Entry 8YDB (electron microscopy, 3.40 A resolution); this record covers chains H and T of the 12 polymer chains in the assembly.

== Chain H ==
Protein: Cas7f
From: Selenomonas sp
Chain sequence (335 residues; each row starts with the number of its first residue):
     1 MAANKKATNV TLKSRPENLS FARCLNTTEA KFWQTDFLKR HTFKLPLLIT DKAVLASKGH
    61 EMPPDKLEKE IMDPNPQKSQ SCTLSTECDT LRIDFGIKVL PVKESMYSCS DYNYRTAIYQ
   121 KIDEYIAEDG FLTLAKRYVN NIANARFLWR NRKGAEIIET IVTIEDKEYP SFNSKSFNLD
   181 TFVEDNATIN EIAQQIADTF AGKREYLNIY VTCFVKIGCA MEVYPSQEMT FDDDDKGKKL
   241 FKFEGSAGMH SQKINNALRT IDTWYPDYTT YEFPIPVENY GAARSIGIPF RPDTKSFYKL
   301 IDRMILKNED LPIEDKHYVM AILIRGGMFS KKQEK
Disordered / not traced: 1-11, 334-335

== Chain T ==
Molecule: TS
From: Selenomonas sp
Sequence (32 nucleotides; numbered 22 to 53; the number before each row is that of its first residue):
    22 GTGGCCTTAT TAAATGACTT CTCCGCTAAT AC

== Chain H / chain T interface ==
Contacting residue pairs - 19 pairs, chain H then chain T:
  Ala56(H) with A34(T), base contact
  Lys58(H) with A33(T), salt bridge to the phosphate
  His60(H) with A34(T), sugar contact; A35(T), sugar contact
  Asp73(H) with DT31(T), phosphate contact; DT32(T), phosphate contact
  Pro74(H) with DT32(T), base contact
  Asn75(H) with A33(T), sugar contact; A34(T), hydrogen bond to the sugar
  Pro76(H) with DT32(T), base contact; A33(T), sugar contact
  Gln77(H) with A33(T), phosphate contact; A34(T), base contact
  Phe231(H) with C39(T), base contact
  Lys236(H) with A34(T), phosphate contact
  Met328(H) with DT41(T), base contact; C42(T), base contact
  Lys332(H) with C42(T), salt bridge to the phosphate; DT43(T), salt bridge to the phosphate
Also at the interface, not in a pair above, chain H (16 interface residues in all): Asn18, Glu70, Met229, Ser330
Also at the interface, not in a pair above, chain T (10 interface residues in all): A38

== Summary ==
16 residues of chain H and 10 residues of chain T are in contact, with 1 hydrogen bond and 3 salt bridges.
Polar contacts include Asn75(H)-A34(T), Lys58(H)-A33(T) and Lys332(H)-C42(T).
Chain H is Cas7f and chain T is TS, both from Selenomonas sp; the structure, Type I-FHNH Cascade-dsDNA
intermediate complex, was determined by electron microscopy (same publication as 8YEO, 8YH9 and 8YHA).
